8DJA - chains K and P of the 20 polymer chains in the assembly; structure by electron microscopy, 3.92 A resolution.

Chain K (and P):
Protein: Major prion protein
From: Mus musculus
Notes: chain P of this document is another copy of the same molecule, construct and numbering; everything in this record applies to it too
UniProt: P04925 (PRIO_MOUSE); residues 24-144 here correspond to UniProt positions 23-143 (UniProt number = residue number - 1)
Amino-acid sequence (123 residues; each row starts with the number of its first residue):
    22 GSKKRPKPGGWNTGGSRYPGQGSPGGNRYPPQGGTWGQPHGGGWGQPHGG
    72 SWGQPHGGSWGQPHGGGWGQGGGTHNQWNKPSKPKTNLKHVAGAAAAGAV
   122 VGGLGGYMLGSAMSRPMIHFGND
Not modelled in the structure: 22-107, 142-144
Differences from the reference sequence: expression tag (22-23)
Curated features (UniProtKB/Swiss-Prot):
  - region: Lys24 to Tyr39 (Interaction with ADGRG6), Pro52 to Gln91 (5 X 8 AA tandem repeats of P-H-G-G-G-W-G-Q)
  - binding site (Cu(2+)): His61, Gly62, Gly63, His69, Gly70, Gly71, His77, Gly78, Gly79, His85, Gly86, Gly87
  - modified residue: Pro45 (Hydroxyproline)

Interface between chain K and chain P:
Contacting residue pairs - 15 pairs, chain K then chain P:
  Lys110(K) with Phe141(P)
  Ala117(K) with Pro137(P)
  Gly119(K) with Ala133(P); Ser135(P)
  Val122(K) with Leu125(P); Gly126(P); Gly127(P), hydrogen bond (backbone-backbone)
  Gly123(K) with Gly126(P)
  Gly124(K) with Gly124(P); Leu125(P); Gly126(P)
  Leu125(K) with Gly123(P); Gly124(P), hydrogen bond (backbone-backbone)
  Gly127(K) with Val122(P)
  Tyr128(K) with Val122(P)
Other interface residues (no listed pair), chain K (11 interface residues in all): Ala120, Met129
Other interface residues (no listed pair), chain P (13 interface residues in all): Ala120, Tyr128, Met129

In short:
11 residues of chain K and 13 residues of chain P are in contact, with 2 hydrogen bonds. The backbones
hydrogen-bond at Val122(K)-Gly127(P) and Leu125(K)-Gly124(P). From UniProt: 12 Cu2+-binding residues on chain
K.
Both chains are Major prion protein (Mus musculus). Entry 8DJA (Cryo-EM structure of mouse PrP23-144 amyloid
fibrils (polymorph 1)) was determined by electron microscopy (same publication as 7RL4).
